Entry 6J2E (X-ray diffraction, 2.10 A resolution); this record covers chains A and B of the 3 polymer chains in the assembly.

# Chain A
Name: MHC class I antigen
Organism: Pteropus alecto
UniProtKB: A0A125R585 (A0A125R585_PTEAL); residues 1-277 here correspond to UniProt positions 25-301 (UniProt number = residue number + 24)
Chain sequence (277 residues; each row starts with the number of its first residue):
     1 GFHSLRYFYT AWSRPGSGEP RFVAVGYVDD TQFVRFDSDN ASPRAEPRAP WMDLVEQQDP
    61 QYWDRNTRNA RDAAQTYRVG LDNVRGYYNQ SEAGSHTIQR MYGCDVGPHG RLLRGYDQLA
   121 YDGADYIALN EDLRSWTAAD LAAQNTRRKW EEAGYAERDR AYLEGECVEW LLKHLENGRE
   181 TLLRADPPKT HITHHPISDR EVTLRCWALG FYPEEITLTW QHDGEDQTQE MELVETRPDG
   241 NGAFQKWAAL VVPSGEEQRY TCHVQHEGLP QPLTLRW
Cystine bridges: Cys104-Cys167, Cys206-Cys262
Reported in the primary citation:
  - contacts within the chain: Asp59-Arg65 (hydrogen bond)

# Chain B
Name: Beta-2-microglobulin
Organism: Homo sapiens
UniProtKB: P61769 (B2MG_HUMAN); residues 1-99 here correspond to UniProt positions 21-119 (UniProt number = residue number + 20)
Chain sequence (99 residues; numbered 1 to 99; the number before each row is that of its first residue):
     1 IQRTPKIQVY SRHPAENGKS NFLNCYVSGF HPSDIEVDLL KNGERIEKVE HSDLSFSKDW
    61 SFYLLYYTEF TPTEKDEYAC RVNHVTLSQP KIVKWDRDM
Cystine bridges: Cys25-Cys80
Swiss-Prot annotation at these positions:
  - modified residue: Gln2 (Pyrrolidone carboxylic acid)
  - glycosylation: Ile1 (N-linked (Glc) (glycation) isoleucine), Lys19 (N-linked (Glc) (glycation) lysine), Lys41 (N-linked (Glc) (glycation) lysine), Lys48 (N-linked (Glc) (glycation) lysine), Lys58 (N-linked (Glc) (glycation) lysine), Lys91 (N-linked (Glc) (glycation) lysine), Lys94 (N-linked (Glc) (glycation) lysine)

# Interface between chain A and chain B
Residue-residue contacts - 52 pairs, chain A then chain B:
  Phe8(A) with Phe56(B), hydrophobic
  Tyr9(A) with Phe56(B)
  Thr10(A) with Leu54(B); Phe56(B); Phe62(B)
  Trp12(A) with Ser33(B); Asp34(B), hydrogen bond
  Val25(A) with Asp53(B); Leu54(B); Ser55(B)
  Tyr27(A) with Ser55(B); Tyr63(B), hydrogen bond
  Gln32(A) with Asp53(B), hydrogen bond
  Arg35(A) with Asp53(B), salt bridge
  Arg48(A) with Asp53(B), salt bridge
  Gln99(A) with His31(B), hydrogen bond; Phe56(B); Trp60(B), hydrogen bond (side chain-backbone); Phe62(B)
  Arg100(A) with Phe56(B)
  Gln118(A) with Trp60(B)
  Leu119(A) with Trp60(B)
  Ala120(A) with Trp60(B), hydrophobic
  Asp122(A) with Ile1(B); His31(B)
  Gly123(A) with His31(B), hydrogen bond (backbone-side chain); Trp60(B)
  Ala124(A) with Ile1(B), hydrophobic
  Asp125(A) with Trp60(B), hydrogen bond
  His195(A) with Asp98(B), salt bridge
  Arg205(A) with Asp98(B), hydrogen bond (side chain-backbone)
  Trp207(A) with Asp98(B); Met99(B)
  Val234(A) with Gln8(B)
  Glu235(A) with Gln8(B), hydrogen bond (backbone-side chain); Tyr26(B); Ser28(B), hydrogen bond
  Arg237(A) with Gln8(B), hydrogen bond; Tyr10(B); Met99(B), hydrogen bond (side chain-backbone)
  Pro238(A) with Tyr10(B), hydrogen bond (backbone-side chain); Asn24(B); Tyr26(B)
  Asp239(A) with Arg12(B), hydrogen bond (backbone-side chain); Asn24(B), hydrogen bond (backbone-side chain)
  Gly240(A) with Arg12(B), hydrogen bond (backbone-side chain); Leu65(B)
  Asn241(A) with Arg12(B)
  Gln245(A) with Tyr10(B); Ser11(B); Arg12(B), hydrogen bond (side chain-backbone)
  Trp247(A) with Met99(B), hydrogen bond (side chain-backbone)
Also at the interface, not in a pair above, chain A (35 interface residues in all): Val23, Thr97, Met101, Leu209, Thr236
Also at the interface, not in a pair above, chain B (24 interface residues in all): Pro14, Pro32, Asp59

# In short
Chain A and chain B form an interface of 35 and 24 residues respectively; the contacts include 18 hydrogen
bonds and 3 salt bridges. Among the polar pairs are Arg35(A)-Asp53(B), Arg48(A)-Asp53(B) and
His195(A)-Asp98(B). From the paper: contacts within the chain involving Asp59(A) and Arg65(A).
Here chain A is MHC class I antigen (Pteropus alecto) and chain B is Beta-2-microglobulin (Homo sapiens).
Entry 6J2E (Crystal structure of bat (Pteropus Alecto) MHC class I Ptal-N*01:01 in complex with Ebola
virus-derived peptide ...) was determined by X-ray diffraction (same publication as 6J2D, 6J2F, 6J2G, 6J2H,
6J2I, 6J2J and 6K7T).
